6Y5I - chains B and D of the 6 polymer chains in the assembly; structure by electron microscopy, 5.50 A resolution (low resolution: residue-level contacts below are approximate; hydrogen-bond / salt-bridge calls are withheld).

== Chain B (and D) ==
Protein: X-31 Influenza Haemagglutinin HA2
Organism: unidentified influenza virus
Notes: chain D of this document is another copy of the same molecule, construct and numbering; everything in this record applies to it too
UniProt: P03437 (HEMA_I68A0); residues 1-172 here correspond to UniProt positions 346-517 (UniProt number = residue number + 345)
Chain sequence (172 residues; row label = number of the first residue in the row):
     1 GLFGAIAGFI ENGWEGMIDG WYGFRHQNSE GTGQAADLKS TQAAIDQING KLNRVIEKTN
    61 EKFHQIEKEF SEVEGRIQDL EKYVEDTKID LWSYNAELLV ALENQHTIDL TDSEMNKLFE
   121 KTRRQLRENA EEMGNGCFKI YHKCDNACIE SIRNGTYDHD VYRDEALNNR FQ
Cystine bridges: Cys-144/Cys-148
Covalently attached groups: N-acetylglucosamine (NAG) linked to Asn-154
UniProt features mapped onto this chain:
  - glycosylation: Asn-154 (N-linked (GlcNAc...) asparagine)
What the authors report for this chain:
  - mutagenesis - R54K, Q105K, H106A: decreased stability (citing earlier work)

== How chain B and chain D interact ==
Residue-residue contacts (49):
  Gly-1(B) with Lys-117(D)
  Leu-2(B) with Phe-3(D); Leu-110(D); Ser-113(D)
  Gly-4(B) with Lys-117(D)
  Phe-9(B) with Arg-124(D)
  Arg-76(B) with Glu-74(D); Ile-77(D); Glu-81(D)
  Ile-77(B) with Ile-77(D)
  Asp-79(B) with His-64(D); Gln-65(D); Ile-66(D)
  Leu-80(B) with Ile-66(D); Leu-80(D); Glu-81(D)
  Tyr-83(B) with Gln-65(D); Ile-66(D); Lys-68(D); Val-84(D); Glu-85(D); Lys-88(D)
  Asp-86(B) with Lys-62(D)
  Thr-87(B) with Lys-88(D)
  Asp-90(B) with Asn-60(D); Lys-62(D); Trp-92(D)
  Leu-91(B) with Leu-91(D); Asn-95(D)
  Tyr-94(B) with Asn-95(D); Leu-99(D)
  Glu-97(B) with Arg-54(D)
  Leu-98(B) with Leu-99(D)
  Leu-102(B) with Leu-102(D)
  Gln-105(B) with His-106(D)
  Glu-131(B) with Arg-127(D); Glu-128(D); Arg-163(D)
  Glu-132(B) with Arg-123(D); Arg-124(D); Arg-127(D)
  Met-133(B) with Arg-127(D)
  Lys-139(B) with Arg-127(D)
  Tyr-141(B) with Arg-127(D); Arg-163(D)
  Arg-170(B) with Glu-128(D); Arg-163(D)
  Phe-171(B) with Glu-128(D); Phe-171(D)
Other interface residues (no listed pair), chain B (30 interface residues in all): Phe-3, Val-84, Ala-101, Phe-119, Gly-134
Other interface residues (no listed pair), chain D (34 interface residues in all): Phe-70, Gln-78, Asp-109, Leu-167

== In short ==
Chain B and chain D form an interface of 30 and 34 residues respectively. Covalently linked
N-acetylglucosamine: at Asn-154(B). From the paper: R54K, Q105K and H106A of chain B reduce stability.
Both chains are X-31 Influenza Haemagglutinin HA2 (unidentified influenza virus). Entry 6Y5I (Dilated form 1
of X-31 Influenza Haemagglutinin at pH 5 (State II)) was determined by electron microscopy together with 6Y5G,
6Y5H, 6Y5J, 6Y5K and 6Y5L from the same study.
